8X81 - chains B and F of the 6 polymer chains in the assembly; structure by electron microscopy, 3.77 A resolution.

Chain B:
Name: Leptin receptor
Source organism: Homo sapiens
UniProtKB: P48357 (LEPR_HUMAN); residue numbers follow UniProt; this construct covers 21-839
Sequence (829 residues; numbered 21 to 849; the number before each row is that of its first residue):
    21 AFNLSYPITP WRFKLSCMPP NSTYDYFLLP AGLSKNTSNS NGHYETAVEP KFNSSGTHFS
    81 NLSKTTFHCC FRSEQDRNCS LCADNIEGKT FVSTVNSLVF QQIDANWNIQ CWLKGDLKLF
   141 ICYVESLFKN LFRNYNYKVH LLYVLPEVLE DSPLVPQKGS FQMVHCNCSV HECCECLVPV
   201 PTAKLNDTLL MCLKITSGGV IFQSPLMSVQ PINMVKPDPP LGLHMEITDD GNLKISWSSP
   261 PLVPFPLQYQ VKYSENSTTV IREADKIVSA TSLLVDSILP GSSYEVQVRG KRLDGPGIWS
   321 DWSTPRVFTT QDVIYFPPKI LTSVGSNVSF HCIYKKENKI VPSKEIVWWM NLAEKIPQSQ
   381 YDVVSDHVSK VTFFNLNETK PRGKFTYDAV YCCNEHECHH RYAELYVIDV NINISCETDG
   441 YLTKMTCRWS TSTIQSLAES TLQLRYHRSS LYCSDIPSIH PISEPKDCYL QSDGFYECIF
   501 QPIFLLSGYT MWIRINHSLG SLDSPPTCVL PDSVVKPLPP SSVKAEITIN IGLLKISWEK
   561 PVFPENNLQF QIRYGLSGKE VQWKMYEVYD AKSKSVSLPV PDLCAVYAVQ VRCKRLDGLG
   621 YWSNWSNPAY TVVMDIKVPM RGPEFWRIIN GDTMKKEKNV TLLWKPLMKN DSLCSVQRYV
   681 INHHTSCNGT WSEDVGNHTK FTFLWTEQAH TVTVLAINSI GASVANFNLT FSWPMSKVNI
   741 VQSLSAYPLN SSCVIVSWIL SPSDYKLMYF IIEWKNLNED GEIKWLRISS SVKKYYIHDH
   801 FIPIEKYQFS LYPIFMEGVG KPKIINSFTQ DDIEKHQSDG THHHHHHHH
Disordered / not traced: 21-22, 41-81, 830-849
Construct notes: expression tag (840-849)
Cystine bridges: Cys37-Cys89, Cys90-Cys99, Cys102-Cys212, Cys131-Cys142, Cys186-Cys196, Cys188-Cys194, Cys352-Cys412, Cys413-Cys418, Cys436-Cys447, Cys473-Cys528, Cys488-Cys498, Cys604-Cys674
Covalently attached groups: N-acetylglucosamine (NAG) linked to Asn397, Asn516, Asn624, Asn659, Asn697, Asn728, Asn750
UniProt features mapped onto this chain:
  - region: His467 to Glu484 (Leptin-binding)
  - motif: Trp622 to Ser626 (WSXWS motif)
  - glycosylation (N-linked (GlcNAc...) asparagine): Asn23, Asn41, Asn56, Asn73, Asn81, Asn98, Asn187, Asn206, Asn276, Asn347, Asn397, Asn516, Asn624, Asn659, Asn688, Asn697, Asn728, Asn750
  - natural variant: Tyr422 (Y422H: In LEPRD; uncertain significance), Cys604 (C604G: In LEPRD; uncertain significance), Leu786 (L786P: In LEPRD; uncertain significance)

Chain F:
Name: Leptin
Source organism: Homo sapiens
UniProtKB: P41159 (LEP_HUMAN); residue numbers follow UniProt; this construct covers 1-167
Sequence (167 residues; row label = number of the first residue in the row):
     1 MHWGTLCGFL WLWPYLFYVQ AVPIQKVQDD TKTLIKTIVT RINDISHTQS VSSKQKVTGL
    61 DFIPGLHPIL TLSKMDQTLA VYQQILTSMP SRNVIQISND LENLRDLLHV LAFSKSCHLP
   121 WASGLETLDS LGGVLEASGY STEVVALSRL QGSLQDMLWQ LDLSPGC
Disordered / not traced: 1-21
Cystine bridges: Cys117-Cys167
UniProt features mapped onto this chain:
  - natural variant: Gln49 (deletion), Asp100 (D100Y: In LEPD), Arg105 (R105W: In LEPD)

Chain B / chain F interface:
Residue-residue contacts (21):
  Leu442(B) with Arg41(F), hydrogen bond (backbone-side chain)
  Leu471(B) with Asp106(F); Leu107(F), hydrophobic; Val110(F), hydrophobic
  Tyr472(B) with Val22(F), hydrophobic; Lys26(F); Asp30(F), hydrogen bond
  Gln501(B) with Arg92(F)
  Pro502(B) with Gln96(F)
  Ile503(B) with Gln96(F), hydrogen bond (backbone-side chain)
  Phe504(B) with Asn99(F); Asn103(F)
  Leu505(B) with Thr37(F)
  Leu506(B) with Asp30(F); Asn103(F); Leu107(F), hydrophobic
  Phe563(B) with Thr37(F); Thr40(F)
  Glu565(B) with Lys36(F); Thr40(F), hydrogen bond
  Asn566(B) with Thr33(F), hydrogen bond
Also at the interface, not in a pair above, chain B (17 interface residues in all): Tyr441, Thr443, Ser470, Ser507, Asp532
Also at the interface, not in a pair above, chain F (20 interface residues in all): Val27, Asp29, Leu34, Ile95, Asp100

Overview:
17 residues of chain B and 20 residues of chain F are in contact; the contacts include 5 hydrogen bonds. Polar
pairs include Leu442(B)-Arg41(F), Tyr472(B)-Asp30(F) and Ile503(B)-Gln96(F). Covalently linked
N-acetylglucosamine: at Asn397(B), Asn516(B), Asn624(B), Asn659(B), Asn697(B) and Asn728(B) and 1 more.
Chain B is Leptin receptor and chain F is Leptin, both from Homo sapiens; the structure, Structure of
leptin-LepR trimer with a large gap, was determined by electron microscopy, deposited together with 8X80 and
8X85.
